Entry 7SP4 (electron microscopy, 3.71 A resolution); this record covers chains D and E of the 54 polymer chains in the assembly.

== Chain D (and E) ==
Protein: Gene 3 protein
From: Shigella phage Sf6
Notes: chain E of this document is another copy of the same molecule, construct and numbering; everything in this record applies to it too
UniProt: Q716H2 (Q716H2_BPSFV); residue numbers follow UniProt; this construct covers 1-708
Sequence (708 residues; numbered 1 to 708; the number before each row is that of its first residue):
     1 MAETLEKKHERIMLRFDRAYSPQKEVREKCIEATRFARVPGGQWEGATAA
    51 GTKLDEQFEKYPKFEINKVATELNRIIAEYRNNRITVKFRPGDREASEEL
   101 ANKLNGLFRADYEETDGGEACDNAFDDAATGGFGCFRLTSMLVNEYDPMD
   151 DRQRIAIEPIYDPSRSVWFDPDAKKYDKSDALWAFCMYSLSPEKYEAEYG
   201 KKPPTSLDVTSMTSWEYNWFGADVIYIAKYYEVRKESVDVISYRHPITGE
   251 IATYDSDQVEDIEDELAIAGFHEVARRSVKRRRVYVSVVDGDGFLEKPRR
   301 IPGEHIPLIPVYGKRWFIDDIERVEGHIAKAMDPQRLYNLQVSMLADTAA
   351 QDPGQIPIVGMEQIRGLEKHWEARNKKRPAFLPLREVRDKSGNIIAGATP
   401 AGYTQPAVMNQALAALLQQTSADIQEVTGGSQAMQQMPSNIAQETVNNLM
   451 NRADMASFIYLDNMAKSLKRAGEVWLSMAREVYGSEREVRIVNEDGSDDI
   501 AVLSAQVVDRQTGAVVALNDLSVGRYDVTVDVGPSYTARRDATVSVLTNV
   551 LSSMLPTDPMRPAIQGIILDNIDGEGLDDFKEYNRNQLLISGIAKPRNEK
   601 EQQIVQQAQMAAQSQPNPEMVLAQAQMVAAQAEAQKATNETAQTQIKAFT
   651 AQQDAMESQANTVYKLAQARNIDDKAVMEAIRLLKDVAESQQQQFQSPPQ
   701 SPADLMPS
Disordered / not traced: 144-151, 430-449, 492-506, 672-708

== Interface between chain D and chain E ==
Pairs across the interface (160):
  Arg35(D) with Asp319(E), salt bridge; Arg323(E)
  Arg38(D) with Trp316(E)
  Val39(D) with Arg323(E)
  Phe64(D) with Asp333(E)
  Glu65(D) with Asp333(E), hydrogen bond (backbone-side chain)
  Ile66(D) with Asp423(E); Val427(E), hydrophobic
  Asn67(D) with Lys330(E); Val427(E)
  Lys68(D) with Asp423(E), salt bridge; Glu426(E), salt bridge
  Ala70(D) with Lys330(E)
  Arg75(D) with Ala453(E); Asp454(E), salt bridge
  Ala78(D) with Ala453(E); Phe458(E)
  Arg81(D) with Phe458(E); Ile459(E); Asp462(E), salt bridge; Asn463(E), hydrogen bond; Lys466(E)
  Asn82(D) with Met450(E); Phe458(E)
  Arg84(D) with Asp462(E), salt bridge
  Glu114(D) with Arg525(E), salt bridge
  Asp116(D) with Lys175(E), salt bridge
  Glu119(D) with Tyr176(E); Lys466(E), salt bridge
  Asp126(D) with Trp316(E)
  Glu158(D) with Lys175(E), salt bridge
  Tyr161(D) with Lys174(E), hydrogen bond (side chain-backbone); Lys175(E); Phe317(E), hydrophobic
  Asp162(D) with Phe317(E); Ile318(E); Asp319(E); Asp320(E)
  Arg165(D) with Asp319(E), salt bridge; Asp320(E), salt bridge
  Ser189(D) with Lys174(E); Asp320(E)
  Ser191(D) with Asp172(E), hydrogen bond
  Glu193(D) with Arg18(E), salt bridge
  Lys194(D) with Asp172(E)
  Thr213(D) with Asp319(E)
  Tyr217(D) with Arg323(E), hydrogen bond
  Trp219(D) with Asp320(E)
  Phe220(D) with Pro22(E), hydrophobic; Glu25(E)
  Tyr226(D) with Asp320(E), hydrogen bond
  Tyr338(D) with Gln419(E); Asp423(E), hydrogen bond
  Leu345(D) with Leu416(E), hydrophobic
  Ala346(D) with Leu337(E), hydrophobic; Leu416(E), hydrophobic
  Ala349(D) with Ala412(E), hydrophobic; Leu416(E), hydrophobic
  Asp352(D) with Asn410(E), hydrogen bond (backbone-side chain)
  Pro353(D) with Asn410(E)
  Trp371(D) with Ile358(E), hydrophobic
  Arg374(D) with Asp352(E), salt bridge
  Asn375(D) with Gln351(E)
  Ala380(D) with Pro357(E); Arg374(E), hydrogen bond (backbone-side chain)
  Phe381(D) with Ile356(E), hydrophobic; Pro357(E); Val359(E), hydrophobic; Ile364(E), hydrophobic; Glu368(E)
  Leu382(D) with Ile356(E), hydrophobic; Pro357(E), hydrogen bond (backbone-backbone); Ile358(E); Val359(E), hydrogen bond (backbone-backbone); Thr404(E)
  Pro383(D) with Val359(E)
  Leu384(D) with Val359(E), hydrogen bond (backbone-backbone); Gly360(E)
  Arg385(D) with Met361(E)
  Glu386(D) with Val387(E)
  Ser391(D) with Lys390(E), hydrogen bond (backbone-side chain)
  Asn393(D) with Lys390(E)
  Ile394(D) with Ile395(E), hydrophobic
  Pro400(D) with Ile358(E)
  Tyr403(D) with Thr404(E); Gln405(E)
  Pro406(D) with Asn410(E)
  Ala407(D) with Asn410(E); Gln411(E)
  Met409(D) with Gln411(E); Ala415(E), hydrophobic
  Thr537(D) with Thr529(E); Asp531(E)
  Arg539(D) with Asp93(E), salt bridge
  Arg540(D) with Pro91(E); Gly92(E), hydrogen bond (side chain-backbone); Glu98(E), salt bridge
  Asp541(D) with Arg90(E), salt bridge
  Arg561(D) with Leu555(E)
  Gln565(D) with Met554(E); Asp558(E), hydrogen bond
  Leu569(D) with Val550(E), hydrophobic; Met560(E), hydrophobic
  Asp573(D) with Arg90(E), salt bridge; Pro91(E)
  Gly574(D) with Asn102(E)
  Glu575(D) with Asn102(E); Asn105(E); Gly106(E); Arg109(E), salt bridge; Arg539(E); Thr543(E), hydrogen bond (backbone-side chain)
  Gly576(D) with Arg539(E); Thr543(E)
  Asp579(D) with Ile593(E); Ala594(E)
  Phe580(D) with Met560(E), hydrophobic; Ile564(E), hydrophobic
  Lys581(D) with Glu98(E), salt bridge
  Tyr583(D) with Gly592(E); Ile593(E), hydrophobic
  Asn584(D) with Met560(E)
  Leu622(D) with Val621(E), hydrophobic; Gln624(E); Met627(E); Gln631(E)
  Ala623(D) with Gln624(E)
  Ala625(D) with Met627(E)
  Gln626(D) with Met627(E)
  Ala629(D) with Ala630(E); Gln631(E); Ala634(E)
  Glu633(D) with Ala634(E); Ala637(E)
  Lys636(D) with Ala637(E), hydrogen bond (side chain-backbone); Thr638(E), hydrogen bond (side chain-backbone); Asn639(E); Glu640(E); Thr641(E); Ala642(E)
  Asn639(D) with Gln645(E), hydrogen bond (backbone-side chain)
  Glu640(D) with Thr641(E); Ala642(E); Gln645(E), hydrogen bond (backbone-side chain)
  Gln643(D) with Thr644(E); Gln645(E); Ala648(E)
  Lys647(D) with Ala651(E)
  Thr650(D) with Gln652(E)
  Gln653(D) with Gln659(E)
  Glu657(D) with Ser658(E); Gln659(E); Thr662(E)
  Asn661(D) with Thr662(E); Leu666(E)
  Tyr664(D) with Leu666(E), hydrogen bond (side chain-backbone); Ala669(E); Arg670(E), hydrogen bond (side chain-backbone)
  Gln668(D) with Ala669(E), hydrogen bond (side chain-backbone); Arg670(E), hydrogen bond
Interface residues without a listed pair, chain D (112 interface residues in all): Asn74, Ile77, Glu79, Asp122, Tyr188, Ala350, Gly354, Gln355, Leu367, Glu372, Pro379, Gly392, Ala398, Thr399, Val408, Ile572, Leu577, Glu582, Gln587, Ala632, Ala642, Ile646, Ala660, Ala667
Interface residues without a listed pair, chain E (118 interface residues in all): Ser21, Asp55, Arg315, Ile321, Met344, Thr348, Ala350, Pro353, Trp371, Glu372, Arg388, Asp389, Ala401, Tyr403, Val408, Val530, Val546, Leu547, Ser553, Ala563, Lys595, Glu633, Ala655

== Summary ==
The interface between chain D and chain E involves 112 residues on one side and 118 on the other; the contacts
include 24 hydrogen bonds and 20 salt bridges. Among the polar pairs are Arg35(D)-Asp319(E),
Lys68(D)-Asp423(E) and Lys68(D)-Glu426(E).
Chain D and chain E are both Gene 3 protein (Shigella phage Sf6); the structure, In situ cryo-EM structure of
bacteriophage Sf6 gp3:gp7:gp5 complex in conformation 2 at 3.71A resolution, was determined by electron
microscopy (same publication as 7UKJ, 7SPU, 7SFS and 7SG7).
